6X2N - chains A and Q of the 9 polymer chains in the assembly; structure by electron microscopy, 3.90 A resolution.

[Chain A]
Name: Transcription-repair-coupling factor
From: Escherichia coli
Notes: EC 3.6.4.-
UniProt: A0A024L3Y3 (A0A024L3Y3_ECOLX); numbering as in UniProt (aligned over 1-1148)
Amino-acid sequence (1148 residues; numbered 1 to 1148; the number before each row is that of its first residue):
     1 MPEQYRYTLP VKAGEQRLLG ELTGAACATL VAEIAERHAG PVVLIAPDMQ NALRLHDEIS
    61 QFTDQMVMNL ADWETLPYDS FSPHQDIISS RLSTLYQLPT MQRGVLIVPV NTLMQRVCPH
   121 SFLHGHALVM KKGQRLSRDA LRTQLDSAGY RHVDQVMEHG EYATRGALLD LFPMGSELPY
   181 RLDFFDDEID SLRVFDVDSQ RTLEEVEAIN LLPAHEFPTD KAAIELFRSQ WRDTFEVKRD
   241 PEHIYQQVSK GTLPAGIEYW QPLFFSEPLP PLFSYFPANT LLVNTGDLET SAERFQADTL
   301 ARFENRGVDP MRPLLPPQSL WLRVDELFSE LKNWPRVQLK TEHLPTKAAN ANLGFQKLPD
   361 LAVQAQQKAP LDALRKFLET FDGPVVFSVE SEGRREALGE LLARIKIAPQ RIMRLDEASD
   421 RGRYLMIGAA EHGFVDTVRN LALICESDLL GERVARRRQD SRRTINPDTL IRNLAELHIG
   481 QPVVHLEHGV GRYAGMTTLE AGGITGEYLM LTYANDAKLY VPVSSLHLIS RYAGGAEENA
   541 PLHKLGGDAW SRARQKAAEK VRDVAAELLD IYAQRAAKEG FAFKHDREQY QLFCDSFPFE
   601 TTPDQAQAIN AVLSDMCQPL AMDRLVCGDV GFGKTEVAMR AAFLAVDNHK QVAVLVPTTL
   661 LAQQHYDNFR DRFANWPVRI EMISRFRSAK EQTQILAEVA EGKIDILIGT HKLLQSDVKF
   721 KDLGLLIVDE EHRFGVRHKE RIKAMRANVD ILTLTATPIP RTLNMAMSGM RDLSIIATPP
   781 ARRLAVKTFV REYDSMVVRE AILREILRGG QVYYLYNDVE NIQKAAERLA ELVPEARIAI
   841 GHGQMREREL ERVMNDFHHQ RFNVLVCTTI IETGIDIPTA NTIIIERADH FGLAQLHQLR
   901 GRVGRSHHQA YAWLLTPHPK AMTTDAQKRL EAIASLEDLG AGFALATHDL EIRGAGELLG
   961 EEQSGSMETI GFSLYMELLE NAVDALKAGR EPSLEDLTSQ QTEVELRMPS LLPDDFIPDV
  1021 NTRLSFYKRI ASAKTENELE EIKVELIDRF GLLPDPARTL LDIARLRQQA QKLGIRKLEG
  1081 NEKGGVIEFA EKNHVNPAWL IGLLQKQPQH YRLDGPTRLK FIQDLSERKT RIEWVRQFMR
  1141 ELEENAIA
Not modelled in the structure: 1-3, 1148
Residues lining bound ligands: ATP (adenosine-5'-triphosphate): Phe597, Phe599, Glu600, Thr601, Thr602, Gln605, Asp629, Val630, Gly631, Phe632, Gly633, Lys634, Thr635, Asp729, Glu730, Leu754, Pro780, Ala781, Arg783, Gly874, Asp876, Arg905
From the paper describing this entry:
  - binding site for ATP: Gly874, Arg905

[Chain Q]
Molecule: 64-nt DNA strand
Sequence (64 nucleotides; row label = number of the first residue in the row):
     1 CCCAACGGCA CCGCTGCAAG GAATAGGATA CTTGCGGGCT AGGCTCTTAT GGCGGCGAAT
    61 ACCC
Not modelled in the structure: 1-9, 42-47

[Interface between chain A and chain Q]
Pairs across the interface (19; chain A residue first):
  Phe734(A) - DC31(Q)  sugar contact
  Gly735(A) - DC31(Q)  hydrogen bond to the phosphate
  Gly735(A) - DT32(Q)  phosphate contact
  His738(A) - DA30(Q)  sugar contact
  His738(A) - DC31(Q)  sugar contact
  Arg846(A) - DT24(Q)  phosphate contact
  Arg846(A) - DA25(Q)  phosphate contact
  Glu847(A) - DT24(Q)  phosphate contact
  Arg848(A) - DT24(Q)  salt bridge to the phosphate
  His890(A) - DG34(Q)  sugar contact
  Phe891(A) - DT33(Q)  phosphate contact
  Phe891(A) - DG34(Q)  phosphate contact
  Gly892(A) - DT33(Q)  hydrogen bond to the phosphate
  Gly892(A) - DG34(Q)  hydrogen bond to the phosphate
  Gln895(A) - DT33(Q)  sugar contact
  Thr923(A) - DC35(Q)  phosphate contact
  Arg929(A) - DG34(Q)  salt bridge to the phosphate
  Arg953(A) - DT33(Q)  salt bridge to the phosphate
  Arg953(A) - DG34(Q)  salt bridge to the phosphate
Also at the interface, not in a pair above, chain A (17 interface residues in all): Arg733, Asp889, Asp925, Gln963

[In short]
The interface between chain A and chain Q involves 17 residues on one side and 8 on the other, with 3 hydrogen
bonds and 4 salt bridges. Polar contacts include Gly735(A)-DC31(Q), Gly892(A)-DT33(Q) and Gly892(A)-DG34(Q).
Bound to chain A: ATP. The paper reports a binding site for ATP at Gly874(A) and Arg905(A).
Here chain A is Transcription-repair-coupling factor (Escherichia coli) and chain Q is a 64-nt DNA strand.
Entry 6X2N (Mfd-bound E.coli RNA polymerase elongation complex - I state) was determined by electron
microscopy (same publication as 6X26, 6X2F, 6X43, 6X4W, 6X4Y and 6X50).
